3FOM - chains A and P of the 3 polymer chains in the assembly; structure by X-ray diffraction, 2.10 A resolution.

== Chain A ==
Molecule: MHC
Organism: Mus musculus
Chain sequence (274 residues; row label = number of the first residue in the row):
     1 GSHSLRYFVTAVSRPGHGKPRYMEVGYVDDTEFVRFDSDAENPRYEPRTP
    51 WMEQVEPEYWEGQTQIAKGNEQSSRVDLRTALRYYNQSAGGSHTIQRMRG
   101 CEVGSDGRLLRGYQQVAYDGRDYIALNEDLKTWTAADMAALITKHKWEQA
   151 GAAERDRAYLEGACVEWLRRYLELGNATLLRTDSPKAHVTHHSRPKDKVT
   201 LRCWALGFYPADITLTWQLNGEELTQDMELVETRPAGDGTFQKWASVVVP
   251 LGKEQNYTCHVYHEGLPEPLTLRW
Disulfide bonds: Cys101-Cys164, Cys203-Cys259

== Chain P ==
Molecule: 8 residue synthetic peptide
Chain sequence (8 residues; row label = number of the first residue in the row):
     1 IQQSIERI

== Chain A / chain P interface ==
Pairs across the interface (38; chain A residue first):
  Tyr7(A) with Ile1(P), hydrogen bond (side chain-backbone); Gln2(P), hydrogen bond (side chain-backbone)
  Glu24(A) with Gln2(P), hydrogen bond
  Tyr45(A) with Gln2(P)
  Tyr59(A) with Ile1(P), hydrophobic
  Gln63(A) with Ile1(P); Gln2(P), hydrogen bond (side chain-backbone)
  Ile66(A) with Gln2(P); Gln3(P); Ser4(P)
  Asn70(A) with Gln2(P); Gln3(P), hydrogen bond (side chain-backbone); Ser4(P); Ile5(P), hydrogen bond (side chain-backbone)
  Ser73(A) with Arg7(P), hydrogen bond
  Ser74(A) with Ile5(P)
  Asp77(A) with Arg7(P); Ile8(P), hydrogen bond (side chain-backbone)
  Thr80(A) with Ile8(P)
  Tyr84(A) with Ile8(P), hydrogen bond (side chain-backbone)
  Ile95(A) with Ile8(P), hydrophobic
  Arg97(A) with Ile5(P); Glu6(P), hydrogen bond (side chain-backbone); Ile8(P)
  Arg99(A) with Gln2(P), hydrogen bond; Gln3(P), hydrogen bond (side chain-backbone); Ser4(P), hydrogen bond (side chain-backbone)
  Tyr123(A) with Ile8(P)
  Thr143(A) with Ile8(P), hydrogen bond (side chain-backbone)
  Lys146(A) with Ile8(P)
  Trp147(A) with Glu6(P); Arg7(P), hydrogen bond (side chain-backbone)
  Ala152(A) with Glu6(P)
  Arg155(A) with Glu6(P), salt bridge
  Tyr159(A) with Ile1(P), hydrogen bond (side chain-backbone); Gln3(P)
  Trp167(A) with Ile1(P)
  Tyr171(A) with Ile1(P), hydrogen bond (side chain-backbone)
Other interface residues (no listed pair), chain A (30 interface residues in all): Leu5, Val9, Val76, Ala150, Asp156, Ala163

== Overview ==
The interface between chain A and chain P involves 30 residues on one side and 8 on the other, with 17
hydrogen bonds and 1 salt bridge. Polar pairs include Arg155(A)-Glu6(P), Tyr7(A)-Ile1(P) and Tyr7(A)-Gln2(P).
Here chain A is MHC (Mus musculus) and chain P is 8 residue synthetic peptide. Entry 3FOM (Crystal structure
of the Class I MHC Molecule H-2Kwm7 with a Single Self Peptide IQQSIERL) was determined by X-ray diffraction,
deposited together with 3FOL and 3FON.
